Entry 8IAM (electron microscopy, 3.10 A resolution); this record covers chains B and C of the 8 polymer chains in the assembly.

== Chain B ==
Name: Serine palmitoyltransferase 2
Source organism: Saccharomyces cerevisiae
Notes: EC 2.3.1.50
UniProtKB: P40970 (LCB2_YEAST); numbering as in UniProt (aligned over 1-561)
Sequence (561 residues; row label = number of the first residue in the row):
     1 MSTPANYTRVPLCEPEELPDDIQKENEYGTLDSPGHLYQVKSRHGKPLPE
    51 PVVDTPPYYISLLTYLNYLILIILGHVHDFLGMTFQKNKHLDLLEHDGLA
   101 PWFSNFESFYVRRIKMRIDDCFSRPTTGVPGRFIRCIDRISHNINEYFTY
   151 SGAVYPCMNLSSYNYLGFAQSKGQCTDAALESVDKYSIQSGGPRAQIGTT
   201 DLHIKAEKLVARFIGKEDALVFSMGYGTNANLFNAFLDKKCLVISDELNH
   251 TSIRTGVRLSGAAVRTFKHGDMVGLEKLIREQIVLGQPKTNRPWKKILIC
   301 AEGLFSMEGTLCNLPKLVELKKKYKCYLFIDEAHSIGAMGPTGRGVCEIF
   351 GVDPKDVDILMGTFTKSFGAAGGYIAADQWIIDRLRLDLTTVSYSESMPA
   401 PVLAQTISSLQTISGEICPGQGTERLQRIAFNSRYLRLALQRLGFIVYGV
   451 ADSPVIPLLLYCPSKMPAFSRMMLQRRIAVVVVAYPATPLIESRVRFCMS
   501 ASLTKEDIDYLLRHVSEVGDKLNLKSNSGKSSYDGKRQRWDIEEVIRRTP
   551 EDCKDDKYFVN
Unresolved in the structure: 1-6
Covalent attachments: pyridoxal phosphate (PLP) linked to K366
Ligand contacts:
  - pyridoxal phosphate (PLP): G225, Y226, N229, H250, S252, E302, S306, D331, A333, H334, T363, T365, G372
  - Z1T (N-[(2S,3R,4E)-1,3-dihydroxyoctadec-4-en-2-yl]tetracosanamide): Y65, Y68, L69, I72, I73, H76, V77, F80, F106, Y110, Y485, L490
UniProt features mapped onto this chain:
  - modified residue: K366 (N6-(pyridoxal phosphate)lysine)
  - mutagenesis: H334 (H334F: Loss of activity. No effect on interaction with LCB1), K366 (K366T: Loss of activity. No effect on interaction with LCB1)

== Chain C ==
Name: Serine palmitoyltransferase-regulating protein TSC3
Source organism: Saccharomyces cerevisiae
UniProtKB: Q3E790 (TSC3_YEAST); residues 1-80 here = UniProt positions 1-80
Sequence (80 residues; row label = number of the first residue in the row):
     1 MTQHKSSMVYIPTTKEAKRRNGKSEGILNTIEEVVEKLYWTYYIHLPFYL
    51 MASFDSFFLHVFFLTIFSLSFFGILKYCFL
Unresolved in the structure: 1-3, 23-25, 76-80

== Chain B / chain C interface ==
Pairs across the interface (40):
  I22(B) - S6(C)
  I22(B) - S7(C)
  E25(B) - H4(C)
  E25(B) - K5(C)
  N26(B) - S6(C)
  N26(B) - S7(C)  hydrogen bond (side chain-backbone)
  T30(B) - H4(C)
  L63(B) - H45(C)
  N67(B) - H45(C)
  N67(B) - L46(C)
  N67(B) - P47(C)
  I70(B) - M51(C)  hydrophobic
  L71(B) - L50(C)  hydrophobic
  L74(B) - M51(C)  hydrophobic
  H78(B) - D55(C)  salt bridge
  R117(B) - Y49(C)
  R117(B) - L50(C)
  R117(B) - M51(C)
  I118(B) - L50(C)  hydrophobic
  F133(B) - S6(C)
  F133(B) - M8(C)  hydrophobic
  P156(B) - S7(C)
  P156(B) - M8(C)
  P463(B) - L50(C)  hydrophobic
  S464(B) - I44(C)
  S464(B) - L46(C)
  S464(B) - Y49(C)
  K465(B) - I44(C)
  R471(B) - Y49(C)
  R476(B) - T14(C)
  R477(B) - M8(C)
  R477(B) - I11(C)
  Y510(B) - Y10(C)  hydrophobic
  Y510(B) - I11(C)
  H514(B) - I11(C)  hydrogen bond (side chain-backbone)
  E517(B) - T13(C)
  E517(B) - T14(C)  hydrogen bond (side chain-backbone)
  E517(B) - K15(C)
  K521(B) - W40(C)
  L522(B) - I44(C)
Other interface residues (no listed pair), chain B (35 interface residues in all): L18, I114, I144, M158, P467, A468, Q475, D507, D520, N523
Other interface residues (no listed pair), chain C (23 interface residues in all): P12, K37, F48, A52

== Summary ==
The interface between chain B and chain C involves 35 residues on one side and 23 on the other, with 3
hydrogen bonds and 1 salt bridge. Polar contacts include H78(B)-D55(C), N26(B)-S7(C) and H514(B)-I11(C).
Ligands of chain B: compound Z1T.
Chain B is Serine palmitoyltransferase 2 and chain C is Serine palmitoyltransferase-regulating protein TSC3,
both from Saccharomyces cerevisiae; the structure, Cryo-EM structure of the yeast SPT-ORM2 (ORM2-S3D) complex,
was determined by electron microscopy, deposited together with 8IAJ and 8IAK.
